3A8M - chains A and B; structure by X-ray diffraction, 1.32 A resolution.

[Chain A]
Name: Nitrile hydratase subunit alpha
Organism: Rhodococcus erythropolis
Notes: EC 4.2.1.84
UniProtKB: P13448 (NHAA_RHOER); residues 0-206 here correspond to UniProt positions 1-207 (UniProt number = residue number + 1)
Chain sequence (207 residues; numbered 0 to 206; the number before each row is that of its first residue; numbering starts at 0):
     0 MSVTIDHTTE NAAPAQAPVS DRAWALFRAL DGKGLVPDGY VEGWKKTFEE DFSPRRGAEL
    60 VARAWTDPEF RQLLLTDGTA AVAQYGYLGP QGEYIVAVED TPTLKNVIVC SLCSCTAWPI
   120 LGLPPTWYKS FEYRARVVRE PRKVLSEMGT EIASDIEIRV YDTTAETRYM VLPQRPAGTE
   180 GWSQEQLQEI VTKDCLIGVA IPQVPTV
Disordered / not traced: 0-8, 206
Modified / non-standard residues: C112 (3-sulfinoalanine; CSD); C114 (3-sulfinoalanine; CSD)
Metal / ion sites: Fe ion: C109, C112, S113, C114
Ligand contacts: 2,2-dimethylpropanenitrile (TAN): Q90, C112, S113, C114, W117

[Chain B]
Name: Nitrile hydratase subunit beta
Organism: Rhodococcus erythropolis
Notes: EC 4.2.1.84
UniProtKB: P13449 (NHAB_RHOER); residue numbers follow UniProt; this construct covers 1-212
Chain sequence (212 residues; numbered 1 to 212; the number before each row is that of its first residue):
     1 MDGVHDLAGV QGFGKVPHTV NADIGPTFHA EWEHLPYSLM FAGVAELGAF SVDEVRYVVE
    61 RMEPRHYMMT PFYERYVIGV ATLMVEKGIL TQDELESLAG GPFPLSRPSE SEGRPAPVET
   121 TTFEVGQRVR VRDEYVPGHI RMPAYCRGRV GTISHRTTEK WPFPDAIGHG RNDAGEEPTY
   181 HVKFAAEELF GSDTDGGSVV VDLFEGYLEP AA
Construct notes: engineered mutation F72 (Tyr in P13449)
Ligand contacts: 2,2-dimethylpropanenitrile (TAN): Y37, M40, V52, V55, R56, F72, Y76

[Chain A / chain B interface]
Pairs across the interface (171; chain A residue first):
  N10(A) - R65(B)  hydrogen bond
  A12(A) - M69(B)  hydrophobic
  P13(A) - H66(B)
  A14(A) - P102(B)
  A14(A) - P104(B)
  Q15(A) - H66(B)  hydrogen bond
  Q15(A) - M69(B)
  Q15(A) - E74(B)
  Q15(A) - I78(B)
  Q15(A) - P102(B)
  Q15(A) - P104(B)
  A16(A) - A99(B)
  A16(A) - G101(B)
  A16(A) - P102(B)  hydrogen bond (backbone-backbone)
  V18(A) - W32(B)  hydrophobic
  V18(A) - E74(B)
  S19(A) - W32(B)
  D20(A) - A99(B)
  R21(A) - E74(B)  salt bridge
  R21(A) - I78(B)
  R21(A) - P102(B)
  R21(A) - F103(B)
  A22(A) - W32(B)  hydrophobic
  A22(A) - L35(B)
  A22(A) - V77(B)  hydrophobic
  W23(A) - E31(B)
  W23(A) - W32(B)
  W23(A) - L35(B)  hydrophobic
  A24(A) - L95(B)
  A24(A) - L98(B)  hydrophobic
  A24(A) - A99(B)
  L25(A) - L39(B)  hydrophobic
  L25(A) - V77(B)
  L25(A) - A81(B)  hydrophobic
  L25(A) - L90(B)  hydrophobic
  L25(A) - L95(B)  hydrophobic
  F26(A) - L39(B)
  R27(A) - L98(B)  hydrogen bond (side chain-backbone)
  A28(A) - L90(B)  hydrophobic
  A28(A) - L98(B)  hydrophobic
  L29(A) - M84(B)  hydrophobic
  L29(A) - I89(B)  hydrophobic
  L29(A) - L90(B)  hydrophobic
  K32(A) - I89(B)
  K32(A) - L90(B)
  K32(A) - E94(B)  salt bridge
  L34(A) - L47(B)  hydrophobic
  L34(A) - I89(B)  hydrophobic
  V35(A) - L39(B)  hydrophobic
  Y39(A) - S38(B)
  Y39(A) - F41(B)  hydrogen bond (side chain-backbone)
  Y39(A) - A42(B)  hydrogen bond (side chain-backbone)
  Y39(A) - E46(B)
  V40(A) - H34(B)
  V40(A) - S38(B)
  W43(A) - S38(B)
  W43(A) - F41(B)  hydrophobic
  K44(A) - F28(B)
  K44(A) - H34(B)
  F47(A) - F28(B)  hydrophobic
  F47(A) - Y37(B)  hydrophobic
  F47(A) - S38(B)
  E48(A) - F28(B)
  Y93(A) - H155(B)  hydrogen bond
  Y93(A) - T157(B)
  Y93(A) - T158(B)  hydrogen bond (side chain-backbone)
  Y93(A) - E159(B)
  Y93(A) - W161(B)  hydrophobic
  V95(A) - H181(B)
  S110(A) - H5(B)
  S110(A) - A8(B)
  L111(A) - H5(B)
  L111(A) - D6(B)
  L111(A) - R141(B)
  C112(A) - R56(B)
  C112(A) - Y76(B)
  C112(A) - R141(B)
  S113(A) - F72(B)
  C114(A) - R56(B)
  C114(A) - R141(B)
  W117(A) - Y37(B)  hydrophobic
  W117(A) - F41(B)  hydrophobic
  L122(A) - T27(B)
  L122(A) - F28(B)  hydrophobic
  L122(A) - Y73(B)
  P124(A) - I24(B)  hydrophobic
  W126(A) - V16(B)  hydrophobic
  W126(A) - P17(B)
  W126(A) - H18(B)  hydrogen bond
  K128(A) - F72(B)
  K128(A) - Y73(B)
  S129(A) - P17(B)
  F130(A) - L7(B)  hydrophobic
  F130(A) - F13(B)  hydrophobic
  F130(A) - Y67(B)  hydrophobic
  F130(A) - M68(B)
  F130(A) - R75(B)
  E131(A) - F13(B)
  E131(A) - G14(B)
  E131(A) - K15(B)
  E131(A) - V16(B)
  Y132(A) - V16(B)  hydrophobic
  R133(A) - H5(B)  hydrogen bond (side chain-backbone)
  R133(A) - L7(B)
  R133(A) - A8(B)
  R133(A) - Y67(B)  hydrogen bond
  R133(A) - R75(B)
  A134(A) - L7(B)
  A134(A) - A8(B)
  A134(A) - G9(B)  hydrogen bond (backbone-backbone)
  A134(A) - V10(B)
  A134(A) - F13(B)  hydrophobic
  R135(A) - F13(B)
  R135(A) - G14(B)  hydrogen bond (side chain-backbone)
  R135(A) - K15(B)
  R135(A) - V16(B)
  V137(A) - A8(B)  hydrophobic
  V137(A) - G9(B)
  V137(A) - Y145(B)
  V137(A) - F190(B)
  V137(A) - V199(B)
  R138(A) - G9(B)  hydrogen bond (side chain-backbone)
  R138(A) - Q11(B)
  R138(A) - F190(B)
  R138(A) - D193(B)  salt bridge
  R138(A) - T194(B)  hydrogen bond (backbone-side chain)
  R138(A) - D195(B)  hydrogen bond (backbone-backbone)
  E139(A) - D195(B)
  P140(A) - D195(B)
  P140(A) - G196(B)
  R141(A) - D195(B)  hydrogen bond (side chain-backbone)
  K142(A) - D195(B)  hydrogen bond (backbone-side chain)
  V143(A) - V16(B)  hydrophobic
  E146(A) - K15(B)
  M147(A) - H18(B)
  M147(A) - T19(B)
  M147(A) - V20(B)  hydrogen bond (backbone-backbone)
  T149(A) - V20(B)
  E156(A) - S198(B)  hydrogen bond
  I157(A) - G197(B)  hydrogen bond (backbone-backbone)
  I157(A) - S198(B)  hydrogen bond (backbone-backbone)
  R158(A) - K183(B)
  R158(A) - S198(B)  hydrogen bond
  R158(A) - V200(B)
  V159(A) - S198(B)  hydrogen bond (backbone-backbone)
  V159(A) - V199(B)
  V159(A) - V200(B)  hydrogen bond (backbone-backbone)
  Y160(A) - V200(B)
  D161(A) - Y145(B)  hydrogen bond
  D161(A) - V200(B)  hydrogen bond (backbone-backbone)
  D161(A) - D202(B)
  T162(A) - R141(B)
  T163(A) - R141(B)  hydrogen bond (backbone-side chain)
  T163(A) - P143(B)
  T163(A) - V201(B)
  T163(A) - D202(B)  hydrogen bond (side chain-backbone)
  A164(A) - T179(B)
  A164(A) - D202(B)
  A164(A) - F204(B)  hydrophobic
  E165(A) - W161(B)
  E165(A) - D202(B)
  T166(A) - H181(B)  hydrogen bond
  T166(A) - D202(B)  hydrogen bond
  R167(A) - R56(B)
  Y168(A) - H181(B)  hydrogen bond
  T191(A) - N21(B)  hydrogen bond
  K192(A) - I24(B)
  D193(A) - H18(B)  salt bridge
  D193(A) - V20(B)
  D193(A) - N21(B)  hydrogen bond (side chain-backbone)
  V198(A) - V20(B)
Interface residues without a listed pair, chain A (79 interface residues in all): P36, P89, Q90, C109, G148, A199
Interface residues without a listed pair, chain B (81 interface residues in all): V80, R156, L203

[Overview]
79 residues of chain A and 81 residues of chain B are in contact; the contacts include 34 hydrogen bonds and 4
salt bridges. Among the polar pairs are R21(A)-E74(B), K32(A)-E94(B) and R138(A)-D193(B).
2,2-dimethylpropanenitrile is bound between chain A and chain B.
Here chain A is Nitrile hydratase subunit alpha and chain B is Nitrile hydratase subunit beta, both from
Rhodococcus erythropolis. Entry 3A8M (Crystal structure of Nitrile Hydratase mutant Y72F complexed with
Trimethylacetonitrile) was determined by X-ray diffraction (same publication as 3A8G, 3A8H, 3A8L and 3A8O).
